Entry 8DP6 (X-ray diffraction, 1.30 A resolution); this record covers chain A.

[Chain A]
Molecule: Osmoprotection protein
From: Helicobacter pylori (strain P12)
UniProtKB: B6JM49 (B6JM49_HELP2); residues 282-553 here correspond to UniProt positions 245-516 (UniProt number = residue number - 37)
Chain sequence (272 residues; each row starts with the number of its first residue):
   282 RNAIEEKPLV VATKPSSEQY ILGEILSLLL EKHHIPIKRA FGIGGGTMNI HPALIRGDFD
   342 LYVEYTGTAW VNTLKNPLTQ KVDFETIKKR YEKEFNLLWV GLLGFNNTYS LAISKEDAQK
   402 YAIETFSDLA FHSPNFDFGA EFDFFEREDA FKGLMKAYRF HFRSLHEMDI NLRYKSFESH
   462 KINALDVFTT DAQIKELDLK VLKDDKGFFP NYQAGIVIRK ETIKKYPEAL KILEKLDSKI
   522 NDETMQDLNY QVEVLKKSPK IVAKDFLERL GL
Not modelled in the structure: 282-286
Construct notes: conflict Met-436 (Val399 in B6JM49), Lys-512 (Glu475 in B6JM49)
From the paper describing this entry:
  - specificity-determining residues: Arg-454 (proposed by the authors, not directly observed)

[Overview]
The paper reports the specificity determinant Arg-454.
Chain A is Osmoprotection protein (Helicobacter pylori (strain P12)); the structure, Crystal structure of
Helicobacter pylori EgtU, was determined by X-ray diffraction, deposited together with 8DP7.
